3MRL - chains A and B of the 3 polymer chains in the assembly; structure by X-ray diffraction, 2.41 A resolution.

Chain A:
Protein: HLA class I histocompatibility antigen, A-2 alpha chain
Organism: Homo sapiens
Notes: fragment: HLA-A*0201 alpha chain, UNP resiude 25-300
UniProtKB: P01892 (1A02_HUMAN); residues 1-276 here correspond to UniProt positions 25-300 (UniProt number = residue number + 24)
Amino-acid sequence (293 residues; row label = number of the first residue in the row):
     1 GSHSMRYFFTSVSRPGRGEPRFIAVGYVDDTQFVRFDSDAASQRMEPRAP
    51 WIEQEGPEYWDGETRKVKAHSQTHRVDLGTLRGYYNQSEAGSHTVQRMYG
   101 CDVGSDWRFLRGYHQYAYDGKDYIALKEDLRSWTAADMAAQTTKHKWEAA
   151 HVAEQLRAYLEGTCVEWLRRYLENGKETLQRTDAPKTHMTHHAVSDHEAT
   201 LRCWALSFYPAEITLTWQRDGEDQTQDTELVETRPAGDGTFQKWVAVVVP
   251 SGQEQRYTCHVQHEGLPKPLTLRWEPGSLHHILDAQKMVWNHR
Not modelled in the structure: 275-293
Differences from the reference sequence: engineered mutation Val245 (Ala269 in P01892); expression tag (277-293)
Disulfides: Cys101-Cys164, Cys203-Cys259

Chain B:
Protein: Beta-2-microglobulin
Organism: Homo sapiens
UniProtKB: P61769 (B2MG_HUMAN); residues 1-99 here correspond to UniProt positions 21-119 (UniProt number = residue number + 20)
Amino-acid sequence (100 residues; row label = number of the first residue in the row; numbering starts at 0):
     0 MIQRTPKIQVYSRHPAENGKSNFLNCYVSGFHPSDIEVDLLKNGERIEKV
    50 EHSDLSFSKDWSFYLLYYTEFTPTEKDEYACRVNHVTLSQPKIVKWDRDM
Differences from the reference sequence: expression tag (0)
Swiss-Prot annotation at these positions:
  - modified residue: Gln2 (Pyrrolidone carboxylic acid)
  - glycosylation: Ile1 (N-linked (Glc) (glycation) isoleucine), Lys19 (N-linked (Glc) (glycation) lysine), Lys41 (N-linked (Glc) (glycation) lysine), Lys48 (N-linked (Glc) (glycation) lysine), Lys58 (N-linked (Glc) (glycation) lysine), Lys91 (N-linked (Glc) (glycation) lysine), Lys94 (N-linked (Glc) (glycation) lysine)
Disulfides: Cys25-Cys80

Interface between chain A and chain B:
Pairs across the interface (56):
  Phe8(A) - Ser55(B)
  Phe8(A) - Phe56(B)
  Phe9(A) - Phe56(B)
  Thr10(A) - Phe56(B)
  Thr10(A) - Phe62(B)
  Val12(A) - Ser33(B)
  Ile23(A) - Leu54(B)
  Val25(A) - Asp53(B)
  Val25(A) - Ser55(B)
  Tyr27(A) - Ser55(B)
  Tyr27(A) - Tyr63(B)  hydrogen bond
  Gln32(A) - Asp53(B)
  Arg35(A) - Asp53(B)  salt bridge
  Arg48(A) - Asp53(B)  salt bridge
  His93(A) - Met0(B)
  Gln96(A) - His31(B)  hydrogen bond
  Gln96(A) - Phe56(B)
  Gln96(A) - Trp60(B)  hydrogen bond (side chain-backbone)
  Gln96(A) - Phe62(B)
  Arg97(A) - Phe56(B)
  Met98(A) - Lys58(B)
  Gln115(A) - Lys58(B)  hydrogen bond
  Gln115(A) - Trp60(B)
  Tyr116(A) - Trp60(B)
  Ala117(A) - Trp60(B)  hydrophobic
  Asp119(A) - Ile1(B)
  Asp119(A) - His31(B)
  Gly120(A) - Ile1(B)
  Gly120(A) - Arg3(B)  hydrogen bond (backbone-side chain)
  Gly120(A) - His31(B)
  Gly120(A) - Trp60(B)
  Lys121(A) - Met0(B)
  Asp122(A) - Trp60(B)  hydrogen bond
  Thr190(A) - Met99(B)  hydrogen bond (side chain-backbone)
  His192(A) - Asp98(B)  hydrogen bond (side chain-backbone)
  His192(A) - Met99(B)  hydrogen bond (side chain-backbone)
  Arg202(A) - Met99(B)  hydrogen bond (side chain-backbone)
  Trp204(A) - Met99(B)
  Val231(A) - Gln8(B)
  Glu232(A) - Lys6(B)  salt bridge
  Glu232(A) - Gln8(B)  hydrogen bond (backbone-side chain)
  Glu232(A) - Tyr26(B)
  Glu232(A) - Ser28(B)  hydrogen bond
  Thr233(A) - Tyr26(B)
  Arg234(A) - Gln8(B)  hydrogen bond
  Arg234(A) - Tyr10(B)
  Arg234(A) - Tyr26(B)
  Pro235(A) - Tyr10(B)  hydrogen bond (backbone-side chain)
  Pro235(A) - Tyr26(B)
  Ala236(A) - Arg12(B)
  Ala236(A) - Asn24(B)  hydrogen bond (backbone-side chain)
  Gly237(A) - Arg12(B)
  Gly237(A) - Leu65(B)
  Gln242(A) - Tyr10(B)
  Gln242(A) - Ser11(B)
  Gln242(A) - Arg12(B)  hydrogen bond (side chain-backbone)
Other interface residues (no listed pair), chain A (37 interface residues in all): Gln87, Thr94, Asp238, Trp244
Other interface residues (no listed pair), chain B (25 interface residues in all): His13

Overview:
Chain A and chain B form an interface of 37 and 25 residues respectively, with 16 hydrogen bonds and 3 salt
bridges. Polar pairs include Arg35(A)-Asp53(B), Arg48(A)-Asp53(B) and Glu232(A)-Lys6(B).
Here chain A is HLA class I histocompatibility antigen, A-2 alpha chain and chain B is Beta-2-microglobulin,
both from Homo sapiens. Entry 3MRL (Crystal Structure of MHC class I HLA-A2 molecule complexed with HCV
NS3-1073-1081 nonapeptide C6V variant) was determined by X-ray diffraction together with 3MRC, 3MRD, 3MRE,
3MRG, 3MRH, 3MRO and 3MRR from the same study.
